8URJ - chains A and H of the 7 polymer chains in the assembly; structure by electron microscopy, 4.25 A resolution (low resolution: residue-level contacts below are approximate; hydrogen-bond / salt-bridge calls are withheld).

== Chain A ==
Name: Exportin-1
Source organism: Homo sapiens
Reference sequence: O14980 (XPO1_HUMAN); numbering as in UniProt (aligned over 1-1056)
Sequence (1062 residues; row label = number of the first residue in the row; numbers below 1 keep their minus sign (Gly-5 is residue -5)):
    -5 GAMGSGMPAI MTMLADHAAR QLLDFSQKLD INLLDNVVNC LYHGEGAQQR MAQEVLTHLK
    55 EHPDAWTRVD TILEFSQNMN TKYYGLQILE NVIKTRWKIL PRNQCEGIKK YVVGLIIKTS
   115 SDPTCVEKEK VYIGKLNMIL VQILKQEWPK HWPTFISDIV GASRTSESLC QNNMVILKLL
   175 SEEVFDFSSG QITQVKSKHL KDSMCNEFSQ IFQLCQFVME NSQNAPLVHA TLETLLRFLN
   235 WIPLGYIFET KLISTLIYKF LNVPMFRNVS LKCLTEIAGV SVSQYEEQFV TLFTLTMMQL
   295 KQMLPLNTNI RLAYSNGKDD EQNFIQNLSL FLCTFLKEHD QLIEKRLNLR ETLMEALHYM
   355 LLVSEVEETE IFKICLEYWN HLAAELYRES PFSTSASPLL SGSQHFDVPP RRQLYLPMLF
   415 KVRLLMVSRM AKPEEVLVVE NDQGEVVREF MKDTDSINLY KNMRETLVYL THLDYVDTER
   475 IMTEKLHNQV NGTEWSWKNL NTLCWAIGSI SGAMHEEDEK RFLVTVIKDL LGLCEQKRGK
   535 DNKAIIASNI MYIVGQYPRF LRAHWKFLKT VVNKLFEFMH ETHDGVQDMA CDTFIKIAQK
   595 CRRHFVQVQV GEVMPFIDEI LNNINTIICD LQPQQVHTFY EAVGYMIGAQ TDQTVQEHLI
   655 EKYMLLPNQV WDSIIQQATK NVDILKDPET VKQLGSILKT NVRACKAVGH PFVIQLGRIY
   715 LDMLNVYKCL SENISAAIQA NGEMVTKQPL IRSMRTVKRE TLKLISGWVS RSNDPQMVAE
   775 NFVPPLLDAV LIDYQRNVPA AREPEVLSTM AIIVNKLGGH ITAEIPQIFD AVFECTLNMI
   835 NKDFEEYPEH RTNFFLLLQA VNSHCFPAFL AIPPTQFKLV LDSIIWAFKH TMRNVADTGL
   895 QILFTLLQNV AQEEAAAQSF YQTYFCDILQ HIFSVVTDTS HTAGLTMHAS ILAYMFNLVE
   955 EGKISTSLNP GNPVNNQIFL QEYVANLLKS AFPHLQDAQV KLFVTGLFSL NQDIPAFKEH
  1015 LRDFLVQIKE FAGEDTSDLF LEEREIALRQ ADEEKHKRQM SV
Unresolved in the structure: -5 to 6
Construct notes: expression tag (-5 to 0)
Curated features (UniProtKB/Swiss-Prot):
  - region: Pro411 to Phe414 (Necessary for HTLV-1 Rex multimerization), Val800 to Pro820 (Interaction with HIV-1 Rev)
  - modified residue: Ser391 (Phosphoserine), Lys446 (N6-acetyllysine), Thr448 (Phosphothreonine), Ser450 (Phosphoserine), Tyr454 (Phosphotyrosine), Lys693 (N6-acetyllysine), Ser1031 (Phosphoserine)
  - mutagenesis: Ser191 (S191A: Does not abolish Rex-mediated mRNA export), Val284 (V284E: Does not abolish Rex-mediated mRNA export), Asp334 (D334G: Does not abolish Rex-mediated mRNA export), Ile337 (I337L: Does not abolish Rex-mediated mRNA export), Thr346 (T346A: Does not abolish Rex-mediated mRNA export), Val402 (V402I: Does not abolish Rex-mediated mRNA export), Pro411 (P411T: Strongly abolishes interaction with Rex and RANBP3, abolishes Rex-mediated mRNA export. Does not abolish interaction with RANBP3; when associated with S-414. Abolishes Rex multimerization ...), Met412 (M412V: Does not abolish interaction with Rex and RANBP3, and Rex-mediated mRNA export), Phe414 (F414S: Strongly abolishes interaction with Rex and RANBP3, abolishes Rex-mediated mRNA export. Does not abolish interaction with RANBP3; when associated with T-411. Abolishes Rex multimerization ...), Glu428 to Asp447 (Abolishes Ran binding activity in absence of cargo and abolishes partially Ran binding activity in presence of cargo), Val430 to Lys446 (Partially restores Ran binding activity in presence of cargo), Val430 to Val433 (Abolishes Ran binding activity both in absence or presence of cargo), 13 further mutagenesis entries in UniProt

== Chain H ==
Name: GTP-binding nuclear protein Ran
Source organism: Homo sapiens
Notes: EC 3.6.5.-
Reference sequence: P62826 (RAN_HUMAN); numbering as in UniProt (aligned over 3-179)
Sequence (181 residues; numbered -1 to 179; the number before each row is that of its first residue; numbers below 1 keep their minus sign (Gly-1 is residue -1)):
    -1 GHMTAQGEPQ VQFKLVLVGD GGTGKTTFVK RHLTGEFEKK YVATLGVEVH PLVFHTNRGP
    59 IKFNVWDTAG LEKFGGLRDG YYIQAQCAII MFDVTSRVTY KNVPNWHRDL VRVCENIPIV
   119 LCGNKVDIKD RKVKAKSIVF HRKKNLQYYD ISAKSNYNFE KPFLWLARKL IGDPNLEFVA
   179 M
Unresolved in the structure: -1 to 7
Construct notes: expression tag (-1 to 2); conflict Leu69 (Gln in P62826)
Curated features (UniProtKB/Swiss-Prot):
  - region: Lys37 to Val45 (Switch-I), Gly68 to Gln84 (Switch-II)
  - binding site (GTP): Asp18 to Thr25, Glu36 to Thr42, Gly68, Asn122 to Asp125, Ser150 to Lys152
  - modified residue: Thr24 (Phosphothreonine), Lys37 (N6-acetyllysine), Lys60 (N6-acetyllysine), Lys71 (N6-acetyllysine), Lys99 (N6-acetyllysine), Lys134 (N6-acetyllysine), Lys159 (N6-acetyllysine)
  - cross-link (Glycyl lysine isopeptide (Lys-Gly)): Lys71 (interchain with G-Cter in SUMO2), Lys152 (interchain with G-Cter in SUMO2)
  - mutagenesis: Gly19 (G19V: Blocks DNA replication; when associated with L-69), Thr24 (T24L: Has low binding affinity for GTP and GDP. Almost completely abolishes interaction with BIRC5; T24N: Has low binding affinity for GTP and GDP. Decreases nuclear import of proteins and RNA ...), Thr25 (T25A: Minor effect on the interaction with the alpha phosphate group of bound GTP), Lys37 (K37Q: Mimics acetylation; enhances the nuclear export of RELA/p65; K37R: Decreased acetylation), Tyr39 (Y39A: Abolishes steric hindrance that traps the essential Q-69 in an unreactive position, and causes slow GTP hydrolysis in wild-type ...), Glu70 (E70A: Strongly decreases the relase of bound GDP), Arg76 (R76E: Probable loss of interaction with NUTF2. Loss of transport to the nucleus), Lys134 (K134Q: Loss of normal mitotic chromosome segregation and defective mitotic spindle orientation; K134R: Loss of normal mitotic chromosome segregation and formation of sister chromatid bridges)

== Interface between chain A and chain H ==
Residue-residue contacts (72; chain A residue first):
  Leu35(A) with Leu75(H)
  Tyr36(A) with Trp64(H); Gly78(H); Ile81(H)
  Gln43(A) with Val47(H); Trp64(H)
  Gln47(A) with Leu43(H); Gly44(H); Val45(H); Tyr79(H)
  Leu50(A) with Leu75(H)
  Thr51(A) with Gly74(H)
  Lys54(A) with Gly74(H); Leu75(H)
  Asn74(A) with Ile81(H)
  Tyr77(A) with Asp77(H); Gly78(H); Ile81(H); Val111(H)
  Tyr78(A) with Leu75(H)
  Gln81(A) with Leu75(H); Asp77(H); Gly78(H)
  Val125(A) with Val111(H)
  Lys129(A) with Asp77(H)
  Met132(A) with Arg110(H)
  Leu173(A) with Arg110(H)
  Glu177(A) with Arg106(H)
  Phe181(A) with Asn103(H); Arg106(H)
  Gln185(A) with Arg106(H)
  Arg231(A) with Lys142(H)
  Lys266(A) with Asn143(H)
  Asp313(A) with Lys167(H)
  Gln316(A) with Lys167(H)
  Asn317(A) with Asn143(H)
  Gln320(A) with Arg140(H); Asn143(H)
  Asn321(A) with Asn143(H)
  Leu324(A) with Arg140(H); Lys141(H)
  Glu362(A) with Gln145(H)
  Glu364(A) with His139(H)
  Glu371(A) with Arg140(H)
  Glu429(A) with Tyr155(H)
  Leu431(A) with Ser153(H); Tyr155(H)
  Val433(A) with Ser153(H)
  Met445(A) with Ser153(H); Tyr155(H)
  Asp447(A) with Arg129(H)
  Thr448(A) with Arg129(H); Asp148(H)
  Asp449(A) with Arg129(H); Ala133(H); Asp148(H)
  Asn452(A) with Ala133(H); Lys134(H)
  Glu839(A) with Lys38(H); Tyr39(H); Val40(H); Ala41(H)
  Glu840(A) with Lys38(H)
  Pro842(A) with Lys37(H); Lys38(H)
  Glu843(A) with Lys37(H)
  Thr885(A) with Tyr39(H)
  Met886(A) with Tyr39(H)
  Thr933(A) with Glu70(H)
  Ser934(A) with Leu69(H); Glu70(H); Lys71(H)
Other interface residues (no listed pair), chain A (53 interface residues in all): Arg44, Glu176, Lys367, Ile368, Asp436, Ser450, Tyr841, Ala937
Other interface residues (no listed pair), chain H (44 interface residues in all): Arg76, Val96, Pro102, Val124, Lys132, Tyr146, Lys152, Asn154

== Overview ==
53 residues of chain A and 44 residues of chain H are in contact. From UniProt: 26 mutagenesis sites on chain
A; 23 GTP-binding residues and 8 mutagenesis sites on chain H.
Here chain A is Exportin-1 and chain H is GTP-binding nuclear protein Ran, both from Homo sapiens. Entry 8URJ
(Cryo-EM structure of the HIV-1 nuclear export complex) was determined by electron microscopy.
